Entry 4WTW (X-ray diffraction, 1.61 A resolution); this record covers chain A.

== Chain A ==
Name: Integrin beta-4
Organism: Homo sapiens
Notes: fragment: Third FnIII domain
Reference sequence: P16144 (ITB4_HUMAN), isoform P16144-2; residue numbers follow UniProt; this construct covers 1457-1548
Chain sequence (96 residues; row label = number of the first residue in the row):
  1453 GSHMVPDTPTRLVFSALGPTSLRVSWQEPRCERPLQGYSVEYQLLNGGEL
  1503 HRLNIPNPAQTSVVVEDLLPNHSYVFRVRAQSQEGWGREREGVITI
Not modelled in the structure: 1453
Sequence notes: expression tag (1453-1456)
From the paper describing this entry:
  - binding site for sulfate ion: E1501, H1503
  - post-translational modification sites: Y1494, Y1526 (citing earlier work)
  - conformationally variable residues: S1467, A1468

== Overview ==
The paper reports a binding site for sulfate ion at E1501 and H1503; modification sites Y1494 and Y1526.
Chain A is Integrin beta-4 (Homo sapiens); the structure, Crystal structure of the third FnIII domain of
integrin beta4, was determined by X-ray diffraction (same publication as 4WTX).
